PDB entry 1I12 | X-ray diffraction, 1.30 A resolution | chains A and C

[Chain A (and C)]
Name: Glucosamine-phosphate N-acetyltransferase
Organism: Saccharomyces cerevisiae
Notes: EC 2.3.1.4; chain C of this document is another copy of the same molecule, construct and numbering; everything in this record applies to it too
Reference sequence: P43577 (GNA1_YEAST); residue numbers follow UniProt; this construct covers 1-159
Amino-acid sequence (160 residues; numbered 0 to 159; the number before each row is that of its first residue; numbering starts at 0):
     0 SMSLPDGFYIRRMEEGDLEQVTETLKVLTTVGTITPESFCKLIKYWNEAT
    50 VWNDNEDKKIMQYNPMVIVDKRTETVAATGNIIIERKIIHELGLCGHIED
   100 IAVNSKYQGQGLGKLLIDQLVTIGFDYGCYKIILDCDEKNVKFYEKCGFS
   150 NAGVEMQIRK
Disordered / not traced: 0-2, 53-55 (chain C: 53-57, 159)
Construct notes: cloning artifact (0); engineered mutation Cys-39 (Ser in P43577)
Residues lining bound ligands: acetyl coenzyme A (ACO): Val-26, Leu-27, Ile-97, Glu-98, Asp-99, Ile-100, Ala-101, Val-102, Gln-107, Gly-108, Gln-109, Gly-110, Leu-111, Gly-112, Lys-113, Leu-133, Asp-134, Cys-135, Lys-138, Asn-139, Lys-141, Phe-142, Tyr-143, Lys-145
Curated features (UniProtKB/Swiss-Prot):
  - binding site (D-glucosamine 6-phosphate): Thr-28, Lys-86 to His-89, Glu-98 to Ile-100, Tyr-129, Lys-130, Asp-134, Arg-158
  - binding site (acetyl-CoA): Ile-100 to Val-102, Gly-108 to Lys-113, Tyr-143 to Lys-145
  - modified residue: Ser-2 (N-acetylserine)

[Interface between chain A and chain C]
Residue-residue contacts - 144 pairs, chain A then chain C:
  Met-12(A) with Ile-87(C), hydrophobic
  Leu-24(A) with Ile-87(C), hydrophobic
  Thr-28(A) with Ile-88(C); His-89(C)
  Thr-29(A) with Ile-88(C); His-89(C), hydrogen bond (backbone-backbone)
  Val-30(A) with His-89(C); Glu-90(C), hydrogen bond (backbone-backbone)
  Gly-31(A) with Glu-90(C)
  Thr-32(A) with Glu-90(C), hydrogen bond (backbone-side chain)
  Ile-33(A) with Ile-87(C); Leu-91(C), hydrophobic
  Ser-37(A) with Trp-51(C); Leu-91(C)
  Phe-38(A) with Ile-87(C), hydrophobic
  Lys-40(A) with Trp-51(C)
  Leu-41(A) with Trp-51(C), hydrophobic; Arg-85(C); Ile-87(C), hydrophobic; Leu-91(C), hydrophobic
  Tyr-44(A) with Thr-49(C), hydrogen bond (side chain-backbone); Val-50(C); Trp-51(C), hydrophobic; Gln-61(C)
  Trp-45(A) with Arg-85(C); Ile-87(C), hydrophobic
  Thr-49(A) with Tyr-44(C)
  Val-50(A) with Tyr-44(C)
  Trp-51(A) with Ser-37(C); Lys-40(C); Tyr-44(C), hydrophobic
  Gln-61(A) with Gln-61(C), hydrogen bond
  Tyr-62(A) with Glu-84(C); Arg-85(C), hydrogen bond (side chain-backbone)
  Ile-82(A) with Glu-84(C)
  Glu-84(A) with Tyr-62(C); Ile-82(C); Glu-98(C)
  Arg-85(A) with Leu-41(C); Trp-45(C), hydrogen bond (backbone-side chain); Tyr-62(C), hydrogen bond (backbone-side chain)
  Lys-86(A) with Glu-98(C), salt bridge; Asp-99(C), salt bridge
  Ile-87(A) with Met-12(C), hydrophobic; Leu-24(C), hydrophobic; Ile-33(C); Phe-38(C), hydrophobic; Leu-41(C), hydrophobic; Trp-45(C), hydrophobic
  Ile-88(A) with Thr-28(C); Thr-29(C); Asp-99(C)
  His-89(A) with Thr-28(C); Thr-29(C), hydrogen bond (backbone-backbone); Val-30(C)
  Glu-90(A) with Val-30(C), hydrogen bond (backbone-backbone); Gly-31(C)
  Leu-91(A) with Ile-33(C), hydrophobic; Ser-37(C); Leu-41(C), hydrophobic
  His-96(A) with Glu-98(C), salt bridge
  Glu-98(A) with Glu-84(C); Lys-86(C), salt bridge; His-96(C), salt bridge
  Asp-99(A) with Lys-86(C), salt bridge; Ile-88(C)
  Phe-124(A) with Ile-157(C); Arg-158(C)
  Tyr-129(A) with Arg-158(C)
  Lys-130(A) with Ile-157(C); Arg-158(C)
  Ile-131(A) with Gln-156(C); Ile-157(C), hydrogen bond (backbone-backbone)
  Ile-132(A) with Asp-134(C); Glu-154(C); Met-155(C); Gln-156(C)
  Leu-133(A) with Val-153(C); Glu-154(C); Met-155(C), hydrogen bond (backbone-backbone)
  Asp-134(A) with Ile-132(C); Asp-134(C); Val-153(C); Glu-154(C)
  Cys-135(A) with Gly-152(C); Val-153(C), hydrogen bond (backbone-backbone); Met-155(C), hydrophobic
  Asp-136(A) with Ala-151(C)
  Glu-137(A) with Val-153(C)
  Val-140(A) with Met-155(C)
  Glu-144(A) with Met-155(C)
  Cys-146(A) with Ile-157(C)
  Gly-147(A) with Ile-157(C)
  Phe-148(A) with Met-155(C); Gln-156(C); Ile-157(C), hydrophobic
  Ser-149(A) with Met-155(C); Gln-156(C), hydrogen bond (backbone-backbone)
  Asn-150(A) with Val-153(C); Glu-154(C); Met-155(C)
  Ala-151(A) with Asp-136(C); Glu-154(C), hydrogen bond (backbone-backbone); Gln-156(C)
  Gly-152(A) with Cys-135(C); Val-153(C); Glu-154(C), hydrogen bond (backbone-backbone)
  Val-153(A) with Leu-133(C); Asp-134(C); Cys-135(C), hydrogen bond (backbone-backbone); Val-140(C), hydrophobic; Asn-150(C); Gly-152(C)
  Glu-154(A) with Ile-132(C); Leu-133(C); Asp-134(C); Asn-150(C); Ala-151(C), hydrogen bond (backbone-backbone); Gly-152(C), hydrogen bond (backbone-backbone)
  Met-155(A) with Ile-132(C); Leu-133(C), hydrogen bond (backbone-backbone); Cys-135(C), hydrophobic; Glu-144(C); Phe-148(C); Ser-149(C); Asn-150(C)
  Gln-156(A) with Lys-130(C); Ile-131(C); Ile-132(C); Phe-148(C); Ser-149(C), hydrogen bond (backbone-backbone); Ala-151(C)
  Ile-157(A) with Phe-124(C); Lys-130(C); Ile-131(C), hydrogen bond (backbone-backbone); Gly-147(C); Phe-148(C), hydrophobic
  Arg-158(A) with Phe-124(C); Tyr-129(C); Lys-130(C)
  Lys-159(A) with Phe-124(C), hydrogen bond (side chain-backbone); Gly-127(C); Cys-128(C), hydrogen bond (side chain-backbone); Tyr-129(C), hydrogen bond (backbone-backbone)
Interface residues without a listed pair, chain A (61 interface residues in all): Val-20, Ile-83, Val-120, Tyr-143
Interface residues without a listed pair, chain C (62 interface residues in all): Val-20, Thr-32, Ile-83, Val-120, Glu-137, Tyr-143, Cys-146

[Summary]
61 residues of chain A and 62 residues of chain C are in contact; the contacts include 25 hydrogen bonds and 6
salt bridges. Polar pairs include Lys-86(A)/Glu-98(C), Lys-86(A)/Asp-99(C) and His-96(A)/Glu-98(C). Chain A
binds acetyl coenzyme A.
Both chains are Glucosamine-phosphate N-acetyltransferase (Saccharomyces cerevisiae). Entry 1I12 (Crystal
structure of saccharomyces cerevisiae GNA1 complexed with accoa) was determined by X-ray diffraction together
with 1I1D and 1I21 from the same study.
